8K31 - chains A and B; structure by solution NMR.

[Chain A]
Molecule: Sigma factor binding protein 1, chloroplastic
Organism: Arabidopsis thaliana
Reference sequence: Q9LDH1 (SIB1_ARATH); residues 11-100 here = UniProt positions 11-100
Sequence (98 residues; each row starts with the number of its first residue):
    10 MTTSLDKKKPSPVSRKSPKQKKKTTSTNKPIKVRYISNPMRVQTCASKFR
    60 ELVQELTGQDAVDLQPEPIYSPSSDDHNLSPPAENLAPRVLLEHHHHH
Disordered / not traced: 10-45, 81-107
Differences from the reference sequence: initiating methionine (10); expression tag (101-107)
Swiss-Prot annotation at these positions:
  - motif: Lys16 to Lys32 (Bipartite nuclear localization signal), Phe58 to Gly67 (VQ)
From the paper describing this entry:
  - conformationally variable residues (order/disorder transition): Leu61 to Thr66

[Chain B]
Molecule: Probable WRKY transcription factor 33
Organism: Arabidopsis thaliana
Reference sequence: Q8S8P5 (WRK33_ARATH); residues 331-422 here = UniProt positions 331-422
Sequence (101 residues; numbered 330 to 430; the number before each row is that of its first residue):
   330 MDNETNGGNGGGSKTVREPRIVVQTTSCIDILDDGYRWRKYGQKVVCGNP
   380 NPRSYYKCTTIGCPVRKHVERASHDMRAVITTYEGKHNHDVPALEHHHHH
   430 H
Disordered / not traced: 330-342, 422-430
Differences from the reference sequence: initiating methionine (330); engineered mutation Cys357 (Asp in Q8S8P5), Cys376 (Lys in Q8S8P5); expression tag (423-430)
Ion coordination: Zn2+: Cys387, Cys392, His416, His418
Swiss-Prot annotation at these positions:
  - DNA-binding region: Ser356 to Pro421 (WRKY 2)
  - binding site (Zn(2+)): Cys387, Cys392, His416, His418
From the paper describing this entry:
  - mutagenesis - I358D, I360D: unchanged binding to SIB1mini-V51R peptide

[Interface between chain A and chain B]
Residue-residue contacts (31; chain A residue first):
  Asn47(A) - Arg406(B)
  Met49(A) - Thr355(B)
  Met49(A) - Ser356(B)
  Met49(A) - Cys357(B)
  Arg50(A) - Gln353(B)
  Arg50(A) - Thr354(B)
  Arg50(A) - Thr355(B)
  Val51(A) - Thr354(B)
  Val51(A) - Thr355(B)
  Val51(A) - Ser356(B)
  Val51(A) - Leu361(B)
  Gln52(A) - Leu361(B)
  Gln52(A) - Asp362(B)
  Cys54(A) - Val352(B)
  Cys54(A) - Gln353(B)
  Ala55(A) - Asp362(B)
  Ala55(A) - Asp363(B)
  Lys57(A) - Gly364(B)
  Lys57(A) - Tyr365(B)
  Lys57(A) - Asp419(B)
  Phe58(A) - Ile350(B)
  Phe58(A) - Lys415(B)
  Arg59(A) - Lys415(B)
  Glu60(A) - Lys415(B)
  Leu61(A) - Arg346(B)
  Leu61(A) - Glu347(B)
  Leu61(A) - Ile350(B)
  Val62(A) - Arg346(B)
  Thr66(A) - Arg346(B)
  Asp69(A) - Gln353(B)
  Ala70(A) - Gln353(B)
Also at the interface, not in a pair above, chain A (18 interface residues in all): Pro48, Gln63
Also at the interface, not in a pair above, chain B (20 interface residues in all): Val351, Ile409, Pro421
From the paper, about this interface:
  - interface residues, chain A: Val51(A), Lys57(A), Phe58(A), Arg59(A), Glu60(A), Leu61(A), Asp69(A)
  - hot spots on chain A (mutagenesis) - V51A: abolished binding to Probable WRKY transcription factor 33 (chain B)
  - interface residues, chain B: Ile350(B), Ile360(B), Tyr365(B), Val408(B)
  - hot spots on chain B (mutagenesis) - I350A, V351A: decreased binding to Sigma factor binding protein 1, chloroplastic (chain A)

[In short]
18 residues of chain A and 20 residues of chain B are in contact. From the paper: I350A and V351A of chain B
reduce binding to Sigma factor binding protein 1, chloroplastic (chain A); interface residues Val51(A),
Lys57(A) and Ile350(B) among others; 5 substitutions were tested in all.
Here chain A is Sigma factor binding protein 1, chloroplastic and chain B is Probable WRKY transcription
factor 33, both from Arabidopsis thaliana. Entry 8K31 (The complex of WRKY33 C terminal DBD and SIB1) was
determined by solution NMR.
